Entry 5LTT (X-ray diffraction, 2.70 A resolution); this record covers chains H and I of the 28 polymer chains in the assembly.

[Chain H]
Molecule: Proteasome subunit beta type-2
Organism: Saccharomyces cerevisiae S288c
Notes: EC 3.4.25.1
Reference sequence: P25043 (PSB2_YEAST); residues 1-232 here correspond to UniProt positions 30-261 (UniProt number = residue number + 29)
Amino-acid sequence (232 residues; each row starts with the number of its first residue):
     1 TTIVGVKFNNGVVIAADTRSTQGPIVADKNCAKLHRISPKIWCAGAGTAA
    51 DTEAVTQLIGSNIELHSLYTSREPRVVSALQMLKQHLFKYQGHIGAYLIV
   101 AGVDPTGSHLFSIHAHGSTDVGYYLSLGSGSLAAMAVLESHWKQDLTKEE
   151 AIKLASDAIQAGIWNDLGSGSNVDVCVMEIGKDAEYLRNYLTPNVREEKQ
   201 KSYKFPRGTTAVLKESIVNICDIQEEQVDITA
Not modelled in the structure: 227-232
Curated features (UniProtKB/Swiss-Prot):
  - active site: Thr1 (Nucleophile)

[Chain I]
Molecule: Proteasome subunit beta type-3
Organism: Saccharomyces cerevisiae S288c
Notes: EC 3.4.25.1
Reference sequence: P25451 (PSB3_YEAST); residues 0-204 here correspond to UniProt positions 1-205 (UniProt number = residue number + 1)
Amino-acid sequence (205 residues; each row starts with the number of its first residue; numbering starts at 0):
     0 MSDPSSINGGIVVAMTGKDCVAIACDLRLGSQSLGVSNKFEKIFHYGHVF
    50 LGITGLATDVTTLNEMFRYKTNLYKLKEERAIEPETFTQLVSSSLYERRF
   100 GPYFVGPVVAGINSKSGKPFIAGFDLIGCIDEAKDFIVSGTASDQLFGMC
   150 ESLYEPNLEPEDLFETISQALLNAADRDALSGWGAVVYIIKKDEVVKRYL
   200 KMRQD
Not modelled in the structure: 0
Ion coordination: Mg2+ site 1: Ala174, Asp177, Ser180; Mg2+ site 2: Asp204 (shared with 3 residues of chain Y)
Curated features (UniProtKB/Swiss-Prot):
  - modified residue: Ser30 (Phosphoserine)
  - cross-link: Lys69 (Glycyl lysine isopeptide (Lys-Gly) (interchain with G-Cter in ubiquitin))

[How chain H and chain I interact]
Contacting residue pairs - 57 pairs, chain H then chain I:
  Gln22(H) with Phe146(I)
  Ile25(H) with Asp143(I); Phe146(I), hydrophobic
  Val26(H) with Phe146(I)
  Ala27(H) with Asp130(I); Phe146(I), hydrophobic
  Asp28(H) with Asp130(I)
  Lys29(H) with Glu150(I), salt bridge
  Ala49(H) with Cys128(I), hydrophobic
  Ala50(H) with Tyr95(I); Ile126(I), hydrophobic; Cys128(I)
  Asp51(H) with Tyr95(I), hydrogen bond; Arg98(I), salt bridge
  Ala54(H) with Tyr95(I)
  Tyr90(H) with Phe99(I), hydrophobic
  His93(H) with Arg98(I), hydrogen bond (backbone-side chain); Phe99(I)
  Ile94(H) with Phe99(I), hydrophobic
  Arg196(H) with Glu150(I), salt bridge
  Lys199(H) with Ser151(I); Tyr153(I), hydrogen bond (side chain-backbone)
  Ser202(H) with Glu154(I), hydrogen bond
  Tyr203(H) with Ser151(I); Leu152(I), hydrophobic
  Lys204(H) with Asp161(I), salt bridge
  Phe205(H) with Glu164(I); Gln168(I)
  Pro206(H) with Glu164(I)
  Arg207(H) with Glu160(I), salt bridge; Asp161(I), salt bridge
  Gly208(H) with Glu164(I), hydrogen bond (backbone-side chain)
  Thr209(H) with Glu164(I)
  Thr210(H) with Glu164(I), hydrogen bond; Ser167(I); Gln168(I), hydrogen bond; Leu199(I)
  Ala211(H) with Leu199(I); Lys200(I), hydrogen bond (backbone-backbone)
  Val212(H) with Phe163(I), hydrophobic; Tyr198(I)
  Leu213(H) with Tyr198(I), hydrogen bond (backbone-backbone); Leu199(I)
  Lys214(H) with Lys196(I); Arg197(I); Tyr198(I), hydrogen bond (backbone-backbone)
  Glu215(H) with Lys196(I); Arg197(I), salt bridge
  Ser216(H) with Val195(I); Lys196(I), hydrogen bond (backbone-backbone)
  Ile217(H) with Val194(I)
  Val218(H) with His44(I); Val194(I), hydrogen bond (backbone-backbone); Lys196(I)
  Ile220(H) with Gly46(I); Val194(I), hydrophobic
  Asp222(H) with Lys74(I), salt bridge
Other interface residues (no listed pair), chain H (37 interface residues in all): Thr48, Gly95, Asn219
Other interface residues (no listed pair), chain I (40 interface residues in all): His47, Phe49, Gly127, Glu131, Ala132, Asp134, Ser142, Glu158, Thr165, Leu171, Tyr187

[Summary]
The interface between chain H and chain I involves 37 residues on one side and 40 on the other; the contacts
include 12 hydrogen bonds and 8 salt bridges. Polar pairs include Lys29(H)-Glu150(I), Asp51(H)-Arg98(I) and
Arg196(H)-Glu150(I). UniProt lists active-site residue Thr1(H) on chain H.
Here chain H is Proteasome subunit beta type-2 and chain I is Proteasome subunit beta type-3, both from
Saccharomyces cerevisiae S288c. Entry 5LTT (Yeast 20S proteasome with human beta5i (1-138; R57T)in complex
with PR-924) was determined by X-ray diffraction together with 5L52, 5L54, 5L55, 5L5A, 5L5B, 5L5D and 30
further entries from the same study.
